7WM4 - chains F and B of the 6 polymer chains in the assembly; structure by electron microscopy, 3.20 A resolution.

== Chain F ==
Molecule: Toll-like receptor 3
Source organism: Mus musculus
UniProtKB: Q99MB1 (TLR3_MOUSE); residue numbers follow UniProt; this construct covers 26-705
Sequence (680 residues; row label = number of the first residue in the row):
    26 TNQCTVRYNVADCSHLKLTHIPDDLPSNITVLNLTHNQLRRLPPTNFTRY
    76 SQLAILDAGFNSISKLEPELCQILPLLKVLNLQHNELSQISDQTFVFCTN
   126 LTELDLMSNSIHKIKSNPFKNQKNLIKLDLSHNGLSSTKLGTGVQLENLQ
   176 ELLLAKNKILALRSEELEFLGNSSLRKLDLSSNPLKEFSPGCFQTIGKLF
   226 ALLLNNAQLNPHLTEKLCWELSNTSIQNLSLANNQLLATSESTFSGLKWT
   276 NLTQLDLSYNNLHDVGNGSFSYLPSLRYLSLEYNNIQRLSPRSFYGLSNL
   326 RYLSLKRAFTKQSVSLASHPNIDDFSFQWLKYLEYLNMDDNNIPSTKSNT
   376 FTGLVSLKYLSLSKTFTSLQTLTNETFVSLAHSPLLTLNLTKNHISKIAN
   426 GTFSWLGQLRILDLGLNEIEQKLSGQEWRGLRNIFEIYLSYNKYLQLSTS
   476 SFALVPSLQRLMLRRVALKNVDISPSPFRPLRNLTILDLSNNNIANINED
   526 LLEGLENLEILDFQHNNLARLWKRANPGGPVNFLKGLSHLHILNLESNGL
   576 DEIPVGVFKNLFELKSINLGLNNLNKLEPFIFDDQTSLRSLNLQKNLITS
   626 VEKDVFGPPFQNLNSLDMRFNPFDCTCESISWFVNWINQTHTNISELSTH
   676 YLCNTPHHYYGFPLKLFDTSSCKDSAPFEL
Not modelled in the structure: 26-27, 548-550, 699-705
Curated features (UniProtKB/Swiss-Prot):
  - glycosylation (N-linked (GlcNAc...) asparagine): Asn53, Asn58, Asn71, Asn125, Asn197, Asn248, Asn253, Asn276, Asn292, Asn399, Asn414, Asn425, Asn508, Asn663, Asn668
Cystine bridges: Cys29-Cys38, Cys96-Cys123, Cys650-Cys678, Cys652-Cys697
Covalent attachments: N-acetylglucosamine (NAG) linked to Asn71, Asn197, Asn248, Asn253, Asn276, Asn292, Asn399, Asn414, Asn425, Asn508
From the paper describing this entry:
  - mutagenesis - N542A: decreased signaling

== Chain B ==
Molecule: 81-nt RNA strand
Sequence (81 nucleotides; numbered 6 to 86; the number before each row is that of its first residue):
     6 AAAAAAAAAAAAAAAAAAAAAAAAAAAAAAAAAAAAAAAAUUUUUUUUUU
    56 UUUUUUUUUUUUUUUUUUUUUUUUUUUUUUU

== Interface between chain F and chain B ==
Pairs across the interface (16):
  Arg65(F) with U83(B), salt bridge to the phosphate
  Ser89(F) with U84(B), sugar contact
  Glu111(F) with U84(B), base contact
  Ser113(F) with U84(B), sugar contact; U85(B), sugar contact
  Arg490(F) with U63(B), salt bridge to the phosphate
  Asn516(F) with U62(B), sugar contact
  Asn518(F) with U61(B), hydrogen bond to the base; U62(B), hydrogen bond to the sugar
  His540(F) with U62(B), phosphate contact
  Asn542(F) with U60(B), hydrogen bond to the base; U61(B), sugar contact
  Ala544(F) with U60(B), sugar contact
  Asn573(F) with U60(B), sugar contact
  Gly574(F) with U60(B), phosphate contact; U61(B), phosphate contact
Also at the interface, not in a pair above, chain F (16 interface residues in all): Asn541, Ser572, Leu596, Asn598
Also at the interface, not in a pair above, chain B (8 interface residues in all): U82

== Overview ==
Chain F and chain B form an interface of 16 and 8 residues respectively; the contacts include 3 hydrogen bonds
and 2 salt bridges. Among the polar pairs are Asn518(F)-U61(B), Asn542(F)-U60(B) and Asn518(F)-U62(B). The
paper reports that N542A of chain F reduces signaling.
Chain F is Toll-like receptor 3 (Mus musculus) and chain B is an 81-nt RNA strand; the structure, Cryo-EM
structure of tetrameric TLR3 in complex with dsRNA (90 bp), was determined by electron microscopy.
